5ON9 - chain A; structure by X-ray diffraction, 1.70 A resolution.

Chain A:
Protein: Nickel-binding periplasmic protein
From: Escherichia coli (strain K12)
UniProtKB: P33590 (NIKA_ECOLI); residues 1-502 here correspond to UniProt positions 23-524 (UniProt number = residue number + 22)
Sequence (502 residues; each row starts with the number of its first residue):
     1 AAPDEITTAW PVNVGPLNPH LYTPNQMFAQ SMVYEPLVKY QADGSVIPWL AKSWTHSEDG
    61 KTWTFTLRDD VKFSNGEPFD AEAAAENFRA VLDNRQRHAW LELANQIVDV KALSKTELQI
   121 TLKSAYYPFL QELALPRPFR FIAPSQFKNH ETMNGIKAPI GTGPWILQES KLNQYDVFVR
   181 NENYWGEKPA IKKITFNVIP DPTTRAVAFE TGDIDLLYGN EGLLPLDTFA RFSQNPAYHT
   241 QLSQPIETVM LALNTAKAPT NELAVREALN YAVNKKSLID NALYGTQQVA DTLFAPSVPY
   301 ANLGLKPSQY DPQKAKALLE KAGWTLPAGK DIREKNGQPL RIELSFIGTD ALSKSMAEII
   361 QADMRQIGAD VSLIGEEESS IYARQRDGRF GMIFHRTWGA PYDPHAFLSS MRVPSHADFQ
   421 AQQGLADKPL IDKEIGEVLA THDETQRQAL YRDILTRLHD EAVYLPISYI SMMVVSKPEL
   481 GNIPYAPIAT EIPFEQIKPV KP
Disordered / not traced: 1, 500-502
Residues lining bound ligands: 9YH (2-[2-[2-hydroxy-2-oxoethyl-[(3-methoxy-2-oxidanyl-phenyl)methyl]amino]ethyl-[(2-methylsulfanylphenyl)methyl]amino]ethanoic acid): Tyr22, Thr23, Met27, Trp100, Arg137, Trp398, Tyr402, His416, Thr490

In short:
Bound to chain A: compound 9YH.
Chain A is Nickel-binding periplasmic protein (Escherichia coli (strain K12)); the structure, Crystal
structure of NikA in complex with reduced Fe-L1
(N-(2-hydroxybenzyl)-N'-(2-thiomethylbenzyl)-N,N'-ethylenediamine diacetic acid), was determined by X-ray
diffraction, deposited together with 5ON0, 5ON1, 5ON4, 5ON5 and 5ON8.
